Entry 7CNR (X-ray diffraction, 3.39 A resolution); this record covers chains C and D of the 4 polymer chains in the assembly.

[Chain C]
Molecule: DUF521 domain-containing protein
From: Thermococcus kodakarensis (strain ATCC BAA-918 / JCM 12380 / KOD1)
UniProt: Q5JGJ6 (Q5JGJ6_THEKO); numbering as in UniProt (aligned over 1-386)
Chain sequence (386 residues; each row starts with the number of its first residue):
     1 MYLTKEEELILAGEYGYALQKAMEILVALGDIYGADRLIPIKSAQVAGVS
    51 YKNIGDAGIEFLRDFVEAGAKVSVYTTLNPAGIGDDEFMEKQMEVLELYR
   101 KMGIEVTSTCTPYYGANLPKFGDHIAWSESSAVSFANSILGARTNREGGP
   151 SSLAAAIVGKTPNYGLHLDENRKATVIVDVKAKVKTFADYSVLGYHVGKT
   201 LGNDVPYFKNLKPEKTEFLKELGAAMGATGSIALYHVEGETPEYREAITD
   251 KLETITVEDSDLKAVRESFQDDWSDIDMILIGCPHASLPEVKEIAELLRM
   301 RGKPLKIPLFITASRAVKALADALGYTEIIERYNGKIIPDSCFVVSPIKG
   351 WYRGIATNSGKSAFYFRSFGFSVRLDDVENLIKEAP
UniProt features mapped onto this chain:
  - binding site ((R)-5-phosphomevalonate): Gly48, Val49, Ser50, Asn53, Arg63, Asn79, Pro80, Glu129, Ser130, Lys361
  - binding site ([4Fe-4S] cluster): Cys110, Cys283, Cys342

[Chain D]
Molecule: UPF0107 protein TK1248
From: Thermococcus kodakarensis (strain ATCC BAA-918 / JCM 12380 / KOD1)
UniProt: Q5JGJ7 (Y1248_THEKO); numbering as in UniProt (aligned over 2-133)
Chain sequence (134 residues; row label = number of the first residue in the row; numbering starts at 0):
     0 GPKLKGRKIVGGKAEGEVIVSRKPLSFLGGVDPETGIVTDAESDIRGQSI
    50 AGKILVFPRGKGSTVGSYVIYALKKNNKAPKAIIVGEAETIVATGAIISD
   100 IPMVDGVDVSKLKTGMKVRVDADSGEVEILEDGE
Not modelled in the structure: 0-1, 131-133
Differences from the reference sequence: expression tag (0-1)
UniProt features mapped onto this chain:
  - active site: Ser62 (Proton acceptor)
Reported in the primary citation:
  - catalytic residues: Ser62 (proposed by the authors, not directly observed)

[Chain C / chain D interface]
Residue-residue contacts (32; chain C residue first):
  Tyr17(C) - Ile97(D)
  Lys21(C) - Ile96(D)  hydrogen bond (side chain-backbone)
  Lys21(C) - Asp99(D)  salt bridge
  Glu24(C) - Ile96(D)
  Ile25(C) - Thr93(D)
  Ile25(C) - Ile96(D)  hydrophobic
  Ile25(C) - Ile97(D)  hydrophobic
  Ala28(C) - Ile96(D)  hydrophobic
  Leu29(C) - Thr89(D)
  Asp31(C) - Arg6(D)  hydrogen bond (backbone-side chain)
  Ile32(C) - Ala87(D)
  Ile32(C) - Glu88(D)
  Asn53(C) - Leu27(D)
  Asn53(C) - Val64(D)
  Ile54(C) - Val64(D)  hydrophobic
  Ala57(C) - Tyr67(D)
  Ala57(C) - Val68(D)  hydrophobic
  Ala57(C) - Ala71(D)  hydrophobic
  Glu60(C) - Tyr70(D)
  Glu60(C) - Lys74(D)
  Phe61(C) - Tyr67(D)  hydrophobic
  Phe61(C) - Tyr70(D)  hydrophobic
  Phe61(C) - Ile97(D)  hydrophobic
  Asp64(C) - Tyr70(D)  hydrogen bond
  Asp64(C) - Lys74(D)
  Gly148(C) - Thr63(D)
  Gly149(C) - Thr63(D)
  Gly149(C) - Tyr67(D)
  Pro150(C) - Thr63(D)
  Pro150(C) - Ser66(D)
  Pro150(C) - Tyr67(D)
  Pro150(C) - Thr93(D)
Interface residues without a listed pair, chain C (20 interface residues in all): Tyr33, Gly48, Gly58

[Overview]
Chain C and chain D form an interface of 20 and 17 residues respectively, with 3 hydrogen bonds and 1 salt
bridge. Among the polar pairs are Lys21(C)-Asp99(D), Lys21(C)-Ile96(D) and Asp31(C)-Arg6(D). The paper reports
the catalytic residue Ser62(D).
Chain C is DUF521 domain-containing protein and chain D is UPF0107 protein TK1248, both from Thermococcus
kodakarensis (strain ATCC BAA-918 / JCM 12380 / KOD1); the structure, Crystal structure of Thermococcus
kodakaraensis aconitase X (apo-form), was determined by X-ray diffraction together with 7CNP, 7CNQ, 7CNS and
7D2R from the same study.
